5OQM - chains T and 7 of the 46 polymer chains in the assembly; structure by electron microscopy, 5.80 A resolution (low resolution: residue-level contacts below are approximate; hydrogen-bond / salt-bridge calls are withheld).

# Chain T
Molecule: Template DNA
Sequence (106 nucleotides; numbered 1 to 106; the number before each row is that of its first residue):
     1 TGACACAGCG CAGTTGTGCT ATGATATTTT TATGTATGTA CAACACACAT CGGAGGTGAA
    61 TCGAACGTTC CATAGCTATT ATATACACAG CGTGCTACTG TTCTCG
Disordered / not traced: 1-13, 54-65, 98-106

# Chain 7
Name: General transcription and DNA repair factor IIH helicase subunit XPB
Source organism: Saccharomyces cerevisiae (strain ATCC 204508 / S288c)
Notes: EC 3.6.4.12
UniProtKB: Q00578 (RAD25_YEAST); numbering as in UniProt; present here: 1-425, 482-843
Amino-acid sequence (843 residues; each row starts with the number of its first residue; X marks 45 residues of unknown identity (built as UNK)):
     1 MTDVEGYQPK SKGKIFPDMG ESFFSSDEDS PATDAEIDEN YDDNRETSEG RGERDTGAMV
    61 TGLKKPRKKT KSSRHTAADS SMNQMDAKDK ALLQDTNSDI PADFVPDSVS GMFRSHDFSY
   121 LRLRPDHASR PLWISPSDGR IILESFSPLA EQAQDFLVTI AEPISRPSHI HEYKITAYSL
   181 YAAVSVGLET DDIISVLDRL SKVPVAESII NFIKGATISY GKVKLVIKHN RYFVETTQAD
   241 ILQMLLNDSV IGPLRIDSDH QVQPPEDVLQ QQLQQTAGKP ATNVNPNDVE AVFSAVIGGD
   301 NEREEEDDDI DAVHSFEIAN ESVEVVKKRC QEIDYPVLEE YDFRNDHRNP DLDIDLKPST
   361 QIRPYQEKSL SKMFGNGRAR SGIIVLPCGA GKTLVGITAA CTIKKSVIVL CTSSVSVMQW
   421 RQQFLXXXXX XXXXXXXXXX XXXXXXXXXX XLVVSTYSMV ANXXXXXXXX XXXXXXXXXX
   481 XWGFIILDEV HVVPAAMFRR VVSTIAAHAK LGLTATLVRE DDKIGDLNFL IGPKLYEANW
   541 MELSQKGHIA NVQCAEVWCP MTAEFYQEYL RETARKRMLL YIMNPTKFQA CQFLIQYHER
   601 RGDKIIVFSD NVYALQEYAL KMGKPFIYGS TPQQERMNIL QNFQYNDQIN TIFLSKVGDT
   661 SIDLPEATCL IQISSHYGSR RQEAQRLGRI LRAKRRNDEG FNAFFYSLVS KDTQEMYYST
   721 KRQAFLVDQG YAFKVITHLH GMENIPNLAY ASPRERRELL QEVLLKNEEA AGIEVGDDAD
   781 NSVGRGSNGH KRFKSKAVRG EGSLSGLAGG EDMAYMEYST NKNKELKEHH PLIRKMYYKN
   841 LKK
Disordered / not traced: 1-362, 771-843
UniProt features mapped onto this chain:
  - motif: Lys-64 to His-75 (Nuclear localization signal), Asp-488 to His-491 (DEAH box)
  - binding site (ATP): Leu-386 to Thr-393
  - mutagenesis: Lys-392 (K392R: Lethal in vivo. Defective in translation in vitro), Glu-489 (E489Q: Loss of DNA translocase function of TFHII), Val-798 to Lys-843 (Increased UV sensitivity)
  - modified residue: Ser-752 (Phosphoserine)

# How chain T and chain 7 interact
Residue-residue contacts - 4 pairs, chain T then chain 7:
  DA26(T) with Arg-575(7)
  DT27(T) with Arg-575(7)
  DT30(T) with Val-657(7); Thr-660(7)
Other interface residues (no listed pair), chain T (6 interface residues in all): DT29, DA32, DT33
Other interface residues (no listed pair), chain 7 (7 interface residues in all): Asp-610, Val-612, Ser-655, Lys-656

# Summary
6 residues of chain T and 7 residues of chain 7 are in contact. From UniProt: 8 ATP-binding residues and 4
mutagenesis sites on chain 7.
Here chain T is Template DNA and chain 7 is General transcription and DNA repair factor IIH helicase subunit
XPB (Saccharomyces cerevisiae (strain ATCC 204508 / S288c)). Entry 5OQM (Structure of yeast transcription
pre-initiation complex with tfiih and core mediator) was determined by electron microscopy together with 5OQJ
from the same study.
